Entry 7R72 (electron microscopy, 3.07 A resolution); this record covers chains 1 and I of the 24 polymer chains in the assembly.

Chain 1:
Molecule: 25S rRNA
Source organism: Saccharomyces cerevisiae BY4741
Sequence (641 nucleotides; numbered 820 to 3372; 1912 numbers in that range are skipped by the numbering (no residue carries them; nothing is unmodelled there); the number before each row is that of its first residue):
   820 AUGCCUGAAU AGGGUGAAGC CAGAGGAAAC UCUGGUGGAG GCUCG
   893 CGAAUUUGGG UAU
  1446 AGUAGCAAAU AUUCAAAUGA GAACUUUGAA GACUGAAGUG GGGAAAGGUU CCACGUCAAC
  1506 AGCAGUUGGA CGUGGGUUAG UCGAUCCUAA GAGAUG
  1552 GUUUCAAAGG CCUGAUU
  1574 CAGGCCACCA UCGAAAGGGA AUCCGGUUAA GAUUCCGGAA CCUGGAUAUG GAUUCUUCAC
  1634 GGUAACGUAA CUGAAUGUGG AGACGUCGGC GCGAGCCCUG GGAGGAGUUA UCUUUUCUUC
  1694 UUAACAGCUU AUCACCCCGG AAUUGGUUUA UCCGGAGAUG GGGUCUUAUG GCUGGAAGAG
  1754 GCCAGCACCU UUGCUGGCUC CGGUGCGCUU GUGACGGCCC GUGAAAAUCC ACAGGAAGGA
  1814 AUAGUUUUCA UGCCAGGUCG UACUG
  1853 UCUCCAAGGU GAACAGCCUC UAGUUGAUAG AA
  1916 UCCGUAACUU CGGGAUAAGG AUUGGCUCUA AGGGUCGGGU AGUGAGGGCC UUGGUCA
  2050 CGGCCUUGG
  2080 CUUGCUACAA UUAACGAUCA ACUUAGAACU GGUACGGACA A
  2347 UAUCUAGCGA
  3061 GGCUGUCUGA UCAGGCAUUG C
  3333 GUAAGCAGUA GAGUAGCC
  3356 GUUACGAUCU GCUGAGA

Chain I:
Molecule: Nucleolar complex-associated protein 3
Source organism: Saccharomyces cerevisiae BY4741
UniProtKB: Q07896 (NOC3_YEAST); residues 1-663 here = UniProt positions 1-663
Amino-acid sequence (663 residues; each row starts with the number of its first residue):
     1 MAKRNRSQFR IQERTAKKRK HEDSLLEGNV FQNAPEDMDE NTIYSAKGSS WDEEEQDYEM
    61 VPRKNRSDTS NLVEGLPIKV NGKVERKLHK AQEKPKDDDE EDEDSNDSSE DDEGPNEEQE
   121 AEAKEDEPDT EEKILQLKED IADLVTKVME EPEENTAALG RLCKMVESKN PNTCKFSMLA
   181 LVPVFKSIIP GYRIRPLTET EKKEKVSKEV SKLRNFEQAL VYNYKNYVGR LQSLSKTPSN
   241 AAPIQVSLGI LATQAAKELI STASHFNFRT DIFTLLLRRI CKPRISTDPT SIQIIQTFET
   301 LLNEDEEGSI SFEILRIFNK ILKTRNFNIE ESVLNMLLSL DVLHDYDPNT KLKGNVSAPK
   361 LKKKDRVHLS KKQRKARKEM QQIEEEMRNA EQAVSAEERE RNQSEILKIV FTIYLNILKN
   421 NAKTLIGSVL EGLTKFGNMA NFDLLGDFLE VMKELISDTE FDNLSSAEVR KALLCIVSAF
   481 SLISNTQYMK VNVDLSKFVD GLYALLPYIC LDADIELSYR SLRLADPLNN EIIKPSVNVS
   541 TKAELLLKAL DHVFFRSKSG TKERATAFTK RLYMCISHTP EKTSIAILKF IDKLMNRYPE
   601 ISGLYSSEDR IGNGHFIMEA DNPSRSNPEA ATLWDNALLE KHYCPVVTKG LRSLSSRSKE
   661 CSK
Disordered / not traced: 1-129, 442-518, 541-663
Swiss-Prot annotation at these positions:
  - modified residue: Ser395 (Phosphoserine)

Interface between chain 1 and chain I:
Pairs across the interface (34; chain 1 residue first):
  U1651(1) - Lys372(I)  salt bridge to the phosphate
  G1652(1) - Ser370(I)  phosphate contact
  G1652(1) - Lys372(I)  phosphate contact
  G1653(1) - His368(I)  salt bridge to the phosphate
  G1653(1) - Ser370(I)  phosphate contact
  G1653(1) - Lys371(I)  phosphate contact
  A1654(1) - Lys371(I)  salt bridge to the phosphate
  G1655(1) - Lys371(I)  base contact
  A1656(1) - Lys371(I)  sugar contact
  A1656(1) - Lys375(I)  hydrogen bond to the base
  G1658(1) - Lys363(I)  hydrogen bond to the base
  U1659(1) - Lys363(I)  base contact
  G1790(1) - Lys364(I)  salt bridge to the phosphate
  C1791(1) - Lys362(I)  salt bridge to the phosphate
  C1793(1) - Lys360(I)  base contact
  C1793(1) - Leu361(I)  hydrogen bond to the base
  C1793(1) - Arg366(I)  hydrogen bond to the base
  G1794(1) - Lys360(I)  phosphate contact
  G1794(1) - Lys378(I)  base contact
  G1794(1) - Gln381(I)  sugar contact
  U1795(1) - Lys360(I)  salt bridge to the phosphate
  U1795(1) - Arg366(I)  hydrogen bond to the sugar
  U1795(1) - Val367(I)  hydrogen bond to the base
  U1795(1) - Leu369(I)  base contact
  U1795(1) - Arg374(I)  sugar contact
  U1795(1) - Arg377(I)  salt bridge to the phosphate
  U1795(1) - Gln381(I)  hydrogen bond to the phosphate
  G1796(1) - Lys363(I)  base contact
  G1796(1) - Arg366(I)  hydrogen bond to the base
  G1796(1) - Arg374(I)  salt bridge to the phosphate
  G1796(1) - Lys378(I)  phosphate contact
  A1797(1) - Lys378(I)  salt bridge to the phosphate
  A1798(1) - Lys375(I)  salt bridge to the phosphate
  A1799(1) - Lys375(I)  salt bridge to the phosphate
Also at the interface, not in a pair above, chain 1 (19 interface residues in all): G1789, C1792
Also at the interface, not in a pair above, chain I (19 interface residues in all): Pro359, Gln382

In short:
Chain 1 and chain I each contribute 19 residues to their interface; the contacts include 8 hydrogen bonds and
11 salt bridges. Polar pairs include A1656(1)-Lys375(I), G1658(1)-Lys363(I) and C1793(1)-Leu361(I).
Here chain 1 is 25S rRNA and chain I is Nucleolar complex-associated protein 3, both from Saccharomyces
cerevisiae BY4741. Entry 7R72 (State E1 nucleolar 60S ribosome biogenesis intermediate - Spb4 local model) was
determined by electron microscopy, deposited together with 7NAD and 7U0H.
